PDB entry 7R7Z | X-ray diffraction, 2.29 A resolution | chains A and B

Chain A:
Name: Alpha chain of C3 TCR
Organism: Homo sapiens
Amino-acid sequence (208 residues; numbered 0 to 207; the number before each row is that of its first residue; numbering starts at 0):
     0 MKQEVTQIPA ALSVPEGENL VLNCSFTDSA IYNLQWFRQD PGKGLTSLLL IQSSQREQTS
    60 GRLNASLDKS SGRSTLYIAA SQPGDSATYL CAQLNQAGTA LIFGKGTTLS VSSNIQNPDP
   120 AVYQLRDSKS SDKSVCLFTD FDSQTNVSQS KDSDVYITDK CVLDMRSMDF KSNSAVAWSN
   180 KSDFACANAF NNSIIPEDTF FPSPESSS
Unresolved in the structure: 0, 204-207
Cystine bridges: Cys23-Cys90, Cys135-Cys185

Chain B:
Name: Beta chain of C3 TCR
Organism: Homo sapiens
Amino-acid sequence (246 residues; row label = number of the first residue in the row; numbering starts at 0):
     0 MNAGVTQTPK FQVLKTGQSM TLQCAQDMNH EYMSWYRQDP GMGLRLIHYS VGAGITDQGE
    60 VPNGYNVSRS TTEDFPLRLL SAAPSQTSVY FCASSYGTGI NYGYTFGSGT RLTVVEDLNK
   120 VFPPEVAVFE PSEAEISHTQ KATLVCLATG FFPDHVELSW WVNGKEVHSG VCTDPQPLKE
   180 QPALNDSRYA LSSRLRVSAT FWQNPRNHFR CQVQFYGLSE NDEWTQDRAK PVTQIVSAEA
   240 WGRADS
Unresolved in the structure: 0-1, 244-245
Cystine bridges: Cys23-Cys91, Cys145-Cys210

How chain A and chain B interact:
Cross-chain cystine bridges: Cys160(A)-Cys171(B)
Residue-residue contacts (102):
  Ile30(A) - Ile99(B)  hydrophobic
  Tyr31(A) - Ile99(B)
  Asn32(A) - Ile99(B)  hydrogen bond (side chain-backbone)
  Asn32(A) - Tyr101(B)  hydrogen bond (side chain-backbone)
  Gln34(A) - Gly102(B)
  Gln34(A) - Tyr103(B)  hydrogen bond (side chain-backbone)
  Phe36(A) - Tyr103(B)
  Phe36(A) - Phe105(B)  hydrophobic
  Gln38(A) - Gln37(B)  hydrogen bond
  Pro40(A) - Pro174(B)
  Gly41(A) - Arg110(B)  hydrogen bond (backbone-side chain)
  Lys42(A) - Phe90(B)
  Lys42(A) - Ser107(B)
  Lys42(A) - Arg110(B)  hydrogen bond (backbone-side chain)
  Gly43(A) - Phe90(B)
  Gly43(A) - Gly106(B)
  Gly43(A) - Ser107(B)
  Gly43(A) - Arg110(B)
  Leu44(A) - Leu43(B)  hydrophobic
  Leu44(A) - Phe90(B)  hydrophobic
  Leu44(A) - Phe105(B)
  Leu49(A) - Asn100(B)
  Gln51(A) - Ile99(B)
  Gln51(A) - Asn100(B)
  Leu93(A) - Ile99(B)  hydrophobic
  Leu93(A) - Tyr103(B)  hydrophobic
  Gly97(A) - Tyr31(B)
  Gly97(A) - Thr97(B)
  Thr98(A) - Tyr48(B)
  Thr98(A) - Val50(B)
  Thr98(A) - Tyr103(B)  hydrogen bond (backbone-side chain)
  Ala99(A) - Leu45(B)  hydrophobic
  Ala99(A) - Tyr103(B)
  Leu100(A) - Tyr35(B)  hydrogen bond (backbone-side chain)
  Leu100(A) - Tyr103(B)  hydrophobic
  Phe102(A) - Leu43(B)  hydrophobic
  Phe102(A) - Phe105(B)  hydrophobic
  Gly103(A) - Gly42(B)
  Lys104(A) - Gly40(B)  hydrogen bond (side chain-backbone)
  Asp118(A) - His137(B)  salt bridge
  Tyr122(A) - Ser131(B)
  Tyr122(A) - Ala133(B)
  Tyr122(A) - Glu134(B)
  Tyr122(A) - His137(B)
  Tyr122(A) - Thr138(B)
  Gln123(A) - Ser131(B)
  Leu124(A) - Phe128(B)
  Leu124(A) - Glu129(B)
  Leu124(A) - Thr142(B)
  Leu124(A) - Val144(B)  hydrophobic
  Arg125(A) - Phe128(B)
  Arg125(A) - Glu129(B)  salt bridge
  Arg125(A) - Pro130(B)
  Arg125(A) - Glu132(B)  salt bridge
  Arg125(A) - Arg242(B)
  Asp126(A) - Phe128(B)
  Ser127(A) - Ala126(B)
  Ser127(A) - Val127(B)
  Lys132(A) - Phe128(B)
  Lys132(A) - Thr148(B)  hydrogen bond
  Val134(A) - Phe128(B)  hydrophobic
  Val134(A) - Val144(B)  hydrophobic
  Val134(A) - Leu146(B)  hydrophobic
  Leu136(A) - Thr142(B)
  Thr138(A) - Arg195(B)
  Asp139(A) - Thr138(B)
  Asp139(A) - Arg195(B)  salt bridge
  Tyr155(A) - Leu177(B)  hydrophobic
  Tyr155(A) - Lys178(B)
  Tyr155(A) - Glu179(B)  hydrogen bond (side chain-backbone)
  Ile156(A) - Leu177(B)
  Thr157(A) - Asp173(B)
  Thr157(A) - Ser191(B)
  Thr157(A) - Arg193(B)  hydrogen bond
  Asp158(A) - Arg193(B)
  Cys160(A) - Cys171(B)  disulfide
  Cys160(A) - Thr172(B)
  Cys160(A) - Arg193(B)
  Val161(A) - Cys171(B)
  Leu162(A) - Gly169(B)
  Leu162(A) - Val170(B)
  Leu162(A) - Cys171(B)  hydrophobic
  Leu162(A) - Arg195(B)
  Asp163(A) - Ser168(B)
  Asp163(A) - Gly169(B)  hydrogen bond (backbone-backbone)
  Met164(A) - Lys140(B)
  Met164(A) - Ser168(B)
  Met164(A) - Arg195(B)
  Met164(A) - Val196(B)
  Arg165(A) - Ser168(B)  hydrogen bond (backbone-side chain)
  Met167(A) - Lys140(B)  hydrogen bond
  Met167(A) - Ser197(B)  hydrogen bond
  Phe169(A) - Lys140(B)
  Phe169(A) - Arg195(B)
  Ser171(A) - Arg195(B)  hydrogen bond
  Ser173(A) - Arg193(B)  hydrogen bond
  Ala174(A) - Arg193(B)
  Val175(A) - Arg193(B)
  Trp177(A) - Leu146(B)  hydrophobic
  Trp177(A) - Ala189(B)  hydrophobic
  Phe199(A) - His137(B)
  Pro201(A) - Ala133(B)  hydrophobic
Interface residues without a listed pair, chain A (53 interface residues in all): Ser46
Interface residues without a listed pair, chain B (55 interface residues in all): Met41, Gln175

Overview:
The interface between chain A and chain B involves 53 residues on one side and 55 on the other, with 1
disulfide bond, 18 hydrogen bonds and 4 salt bridges. Polar contacts include Asp118(A)-His137(B),
Arg125(A)-Glu129(B) and Arg125(A)-Glu132(B).
Here chain A is Alpha chain of C3 TCR and chain B is Beta chain of C3 TCR, both from Homo sapiens. Entry 7R7Z
(Crystal structure of QW9-HLA-B*5301 specific T Cell Receptor, C3) was determined by X-ray diffraction,
deposited together with 7R7V, 7R7W, 7R7X, 7R7Y and 7R80.
